PDB entry 9CRU | electron microscopy, 3.89 A resolution | chains B and C of the 11 polymer chains in the assembly

# Chain B (and C)
Protein: Vesicular-fusion protein SEC18
Organism: Saccharomyces cerevisiae
Notes: chain C of this document is another copy of the same molecule, construct and numbering; everything in this record applies to it too
UniProt: P18759 (SEC18_YEAST); residues 1-758 here = UniProt positions 1-758
Amino-acid sequence (761 residues; row label = number of the first residue in the row; numbers below 1 keep their minus sign (Gly-2 is residue -2)):
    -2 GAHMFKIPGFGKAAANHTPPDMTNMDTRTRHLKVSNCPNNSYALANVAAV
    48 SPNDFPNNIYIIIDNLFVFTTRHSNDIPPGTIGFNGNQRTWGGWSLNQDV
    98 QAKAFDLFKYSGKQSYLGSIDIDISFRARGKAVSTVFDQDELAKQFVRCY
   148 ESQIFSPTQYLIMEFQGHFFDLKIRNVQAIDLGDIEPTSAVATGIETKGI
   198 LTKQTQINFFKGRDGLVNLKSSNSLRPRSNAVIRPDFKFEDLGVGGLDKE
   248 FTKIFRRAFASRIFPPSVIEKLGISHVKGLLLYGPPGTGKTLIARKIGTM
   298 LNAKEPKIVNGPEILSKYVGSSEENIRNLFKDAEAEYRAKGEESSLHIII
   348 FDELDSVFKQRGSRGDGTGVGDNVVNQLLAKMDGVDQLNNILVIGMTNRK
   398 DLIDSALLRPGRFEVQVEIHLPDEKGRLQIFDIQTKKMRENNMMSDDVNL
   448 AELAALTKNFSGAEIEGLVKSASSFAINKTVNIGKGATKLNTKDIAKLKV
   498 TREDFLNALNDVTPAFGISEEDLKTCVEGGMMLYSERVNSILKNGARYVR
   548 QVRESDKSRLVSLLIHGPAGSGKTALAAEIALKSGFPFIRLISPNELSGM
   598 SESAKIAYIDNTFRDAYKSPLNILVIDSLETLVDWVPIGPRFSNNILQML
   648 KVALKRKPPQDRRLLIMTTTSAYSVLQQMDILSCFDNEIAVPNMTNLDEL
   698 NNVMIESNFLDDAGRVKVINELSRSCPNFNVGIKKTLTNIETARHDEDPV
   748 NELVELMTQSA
Disordered / not traced: -2 to 17, 124-126, 479-488 (chain C: -2 to 17)
Sequence notes: expression tag (-2 to 0)
Ligand contacts:
  - ATP (adenosine-5'-triphosphate), molecule 1: Val241, Gly242, Leu244, Pro282, Pro283, Gly284, Thr285, Gly286, Lys287, Thr288, Leu289, Arg292, Asn395, Ile427, Ile430, Gln431, Ala460, Glu463
  - ATP, molecule 2: Val524, Gly526, Gly527, Met528, Met529, Tyr531, Val535, Ala566, Gly567, Ser568, Gly569, Lys570, Thr571, Ala572, Leu573, Ser625, Ile730, Lys731
Curated features (UniProtKB/Swiss-Prot):
  - binding site (ATP): Gly281 to Thr288, Gly564 to Thr571
  - modified residue: Ser226 (Phosphoserine)
Reported in the primary citation:
  - binding site for ATP: Arg406, Arg409
  - conformationally variable residues (loop rearrangement): Asp349, Glu350

# How chain B and chain C interact
Contacting residue pairs (82; chain B residue first):
  Gly127(B) - Arg126(C)  hydrogen bond (backbone-side chain)
  Gln142(B) - Leu93(C)
  Arg145(B) - Asn94(C)  hydrogen bond (side chain-backbone)
  Arg145(B) - Asp96(C)  salt bridge
  Glu161(B) - Ser92(C)
  Glu161(B) - Leu93(C)  hydrogen bond (side chain-backbone)
  Phe162(B) - Ser92(C)
  Gln163(B) - Gly90(C)
  Gln163(B) - Trp91(C)
  Gln163(B) - Ser92(C)  hydrogen bond (backbone-side chain)
  Gly164(B) - Trp91(C)
  Leu222(B) - Thr489(C)
  Leu222(B) - Ile492(C)  hydrophobic
  Pro224(B) - Leu487(C)  hydrophobic
  Pro232(B) - Thr485(C)  hydrogen bond (backbone-side chain)
  Asp233(B) - Lys486(C)  salt bridge
  Phe234(B) - Gly481(C)
  Lys235(B) - Gly483(C)
  Phe236(B) - Gly481(C)
  Phe252(B) - Ile480(C)
  Arg253(B) - Ser468(C)
  Arg253(B) - Ser471(C)  hydrogen bond (backbone-side chain)
  Arg253(B) - Phe472(C)
  Arg253(B) - Asp508(C)  salt bridge
  Phe256(B) - Ile480(C)
  Phe261(B) - Ile474(C)  hydrophobic
  Phe261(B) - Ile492(C)  hydrophobic
  Val265(B) - Leu495(C)  hydrophobic
  Glu267(B) - Lys434(C)
  Lys268(B) - Lys434(C)  hydrogen bond (backbone-side chain)
  Lys268(B) - Asn438(C)
  Lys268(B) - Met440(C)  hydrogen bond
  Leu269(B) - Lys434(C)
  Leu269(B) - Met435(C)  hydrophobic
  Gly270(B) - Lys434(C)
  Ile271(B) - Lys467(C)
  Ile271(B) - Ser470(C)
  Ser272(B) - Lys467(C)  hydrogen bond (backbone-side chain)
  Tyr315(B) - Lys314(C)
  Val316(B) - Ser313(C)
  Val316(B) - Lys314(C)
  Val316(B) - Thr365(C)
  Gly317(B) - Leu312(C)
  Glu320(B) - Pro309(C)
  Glu320(B) - Leu312(C)
  Arg324(B) - Glu310(C)  salt bridge
  Arg358(B) - Asp352(C)  salt bridge
  Arg358(B) - Asn395(C)
  Asp363(B) - Arg361(C)  salt bridge
  Gly364(B) - Arg361(C)  hydrogen bond (backbone-side chain)
  Thr365(B) - Thr365(C)
  Asn370(B) - Pro309(C)
  Asn373(B) - Glu350(C)  hydrogen bond
  Gln374(B) - Pro309(C)
  Gln374(B) - Glu310(C)  hydrogen bond
  Ala377(B) - Asn307(C)
  Ala377(B) - Asp349(C)
  Gly381(B) - Arg292(C)  hydrogen bond (backbone-side chain)
  Val382(B) - Arg292(C)  hydrogen bond (backbone-side chain)
  Val382(B) - Ile305(C)  hydrophobic
  Gln384(B) - Arg292(C)  hydrogen bond
  Arg406(B) - Gly284(C)
  Arg406(B) - Glu461(C)
  Pro407(B) - Ala460(C)
  Pro407(B) - Glu461(C)
  Glu411(B) - Lys467(C)  salt bridge
  Arg544(B) - Thr739(C)  hydrogen bond
  Arg544(B) - Asp743(C)  salt bridge
  Glu551(B) - His742(C)
  Ser552(B) - Glu738(C)  hydrogen bond
  Lys554(B) - Glu738(C)  salt bridge
  Ser555(B) - Glu738(C)
  Phe639(B) - Arg638(C)  hydrogen bond (backbone-side chain)
  Asn641(B) - Asp631(C)  hydrogen bond
  Gln645(B) - Asp631(C)  hydrogen bond
  Met646(B) - Gly596(C)
  Lys648(B) - Thr628(C)  hydrogen bond
  Arg653(B) - Asn592(C)  hydrogen bond (side chain-backbone)
  Gln675(B) - Pro634(C)
  Met676(B) - Val633(C)
  Met676(B) - Pro634(C)
  Asp683(B) - Lys732(C)  hydrogen bond (backbone-side chain)
Interface residues without a listed pair, chain B (72 interface residues in all): Arg223, Arg254, Ala257, Ile260, Pro262, Asp369, Asp383, Arg547, Gln548, Pro637, Val649, Asp677, Phe682, Asn684
Interface residues without a listed pair, chain C (72 interface residues in all): Thr87, Gln95, Thr288, Gly308, Ser353, Asp363, Arg396, Gly464, Asn475, Val478, Lys482, Ser595, Trp632, Ile635, Thr735, Leu753

# Overview
The chain B/chain C interface involves 72 residues from each chain, with 23 hydrogen bonds and 9 salt bridges.
Polar contacts include Arg145(B)-Asp96(C), Asp233(B)-Lys486(C) and Arg253(B)-Asp508(C). Chain B binds ATP.
UniProt lists 16 ATP-binding residues on chain B. From the paper: a binding site for ATP at Arg406(B) and
Arg409(B); conformational variability at Asp349(B) and Glu350(B).
Both chains are Vesicular-fusion protein SEC18 (Saccharomyces cerevisiae). Entry 9CRU (Y20S
(Sec18-Sec17-Sec9-Sso1-Snc1) EDTA - Class 1) was determined by electron microscopy (same publication as 9CRX,
9N22, 9NG2, 9NLU, 9NLW, 9NLY, 9NLZ and 9NM1).
